Entry 9U5G (electron microscopy, 2.66 A resolution); this record covers chains A and B of the 6 polymer chains in the assembly.

# Chain A
Protein: Na(+)-translocating NADH-quinone reductase subunit A
Organism: Vibrio cholerae O395
Notes: EC 7.2.1.1
UniProtKB: A5F5X1 (NQRA_VIBC3); residues 1-446 here = UniProt positions 1-446
Amino-acid sequence (446 residues; each row starts with the number of its first residue):
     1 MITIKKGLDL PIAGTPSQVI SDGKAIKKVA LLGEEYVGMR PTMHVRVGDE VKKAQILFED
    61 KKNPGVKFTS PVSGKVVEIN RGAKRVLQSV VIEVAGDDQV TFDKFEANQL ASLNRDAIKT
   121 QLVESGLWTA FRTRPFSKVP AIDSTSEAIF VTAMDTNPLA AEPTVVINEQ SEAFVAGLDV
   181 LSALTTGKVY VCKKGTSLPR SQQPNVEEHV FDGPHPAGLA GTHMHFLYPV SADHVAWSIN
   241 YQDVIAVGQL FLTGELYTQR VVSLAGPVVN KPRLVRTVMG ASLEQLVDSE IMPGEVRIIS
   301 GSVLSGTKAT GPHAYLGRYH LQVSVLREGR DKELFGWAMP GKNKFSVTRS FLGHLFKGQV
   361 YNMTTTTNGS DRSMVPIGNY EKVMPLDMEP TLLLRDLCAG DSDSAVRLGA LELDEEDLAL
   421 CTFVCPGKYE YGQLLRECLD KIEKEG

# Chain B
Protein: Na(+)-translocating NADH-quinone reductase subunit B
Organism: Vibrio cholerae O395
Notes: EC 7.2.1.1
UniProtKB: A5F5X0 (NQRB_VIBC3); residues 1-415 here = UniProt positions 1-415
Amino-acid sequence (415 residues; numbered 1 to 415; the number before each row is that of its first residue):
     1 MGLKKFLEDI EHHFEPGGKH EKWFALYEAA ATLFYTPGLV TKRSSHVRDS VDLKRIMIMV
    61 WLAVFPAMFW GMYNAGGQAI AALNHLYSGD QLAAIVAGNW HYWLTEMLGG TMSSDAGWGS
   121 KMLLGATYFL PIYATVFIVG GFWEVLFCMV RKHEVNEGFF VTSILFALIV PPTLPLWQAA
   181 LGITFGVVVA KEVFGGTGRN FLNPALAGRA FLFFAYPAQI SGDLVWTAAD GYSGATALSQ
   241 WAQGGAGALI NNATGQTITW MDAFIGNIPG SIGEVSTLAL MIGAAFIVYM GIASWRIIGG
   301 VMIGMILLST LFNVIGSDTN AMFNMPWHWH LVLGGFAFGM FFMATDPVSA SFTNSGKWAY
   361 GILIGVMCVL IRVVNPAYPE GMMLAILFAN LFAPLFDHVV VERNIKRRLA RYGKQ
Not modelled in the structure: 1-26, 414-415
Residues lining bound ligands:
  - FMN (flavin mononucleotide): I169, L206, R209, F213, W226, A235, T236, A237, L238, S239, G270, S271, E274, G334, G335, F338, G339, M343, P379, E380, G381, M382, M383, L384
  - riboflavin (RBF): I56, M57, V60, G158, V161, T162, L165, K191, G196, T197, G198, N200, N203, P204, A205, I292, F342, M343, T345, D346, P347, V348, S349
Curated features (UniProtKB/Swiss-Prot):
  - modified residue: T236 (FMN phosphoryl threonine)
  - mutagenesis: F185 (F185A: Decreases riboflavin content), W226 (W226L: Decreases riboflavin content)

# Interface between chain A and chain B
Pairs across the interface (122; chain A residue first):
  H225(A) with Y412(B)
  Y228(A) with R411(B)
  P229(A) with R411(B), hydrogen bond (backbone-side chain); Y412(B), hydrophobic
  H234(A) with R411(B)
  R297(A) with V40(B); T41(B), hydrogen bond (side chain-backbone); H46(B), hydrogen bond
  I299(A) with H46(B)
  V303(A) with S44(B); S45(B); H46(B), hydrogen bond (backbone-backbone)
  L304(A) with S44(B); S45(B), hydrogen bond (backbone-side chain)
  G306(A) with H46(B), hydrogen bond (backbone-side chain)
  K308(A) with H46(B)
  L326(A) with V47(B), hydrophobic
  E328(A) with V40(B)
  G329(A) with L39(B); V40(B)
  R330(A) with G38(B); V40(B)
  D331(A) with G38(B)
  K332(A) with T36(B); P37(B), hydrogen bond (side chain-backbone)
  E333(A) with Y35(B); T36(B), hydrogen bond (backbone-backbone)
  L334(A) with F34(B), hydrophobic; Y35(B), hydrophobic
  F335(A) with F34(B), hydrogen bond (backbone-backbone)
  G336(A) with T36(B)
  W337(A) with L33(B), hydrogen bond (side chain-backbone); F34(B), hydrogen bond (side chain-backbone); T36(B); K54(B); R55(B), hydrogen bond (backbone-side chain); I58(B), hydrophobic
  A338(A) with R55(B)
  M339(A) with R55(B), hydrogen bond (backbone-side chain)
  P340(A) with R55(B)
  K344(A) with S50(B)
  F345(A) with D49(B); S50(B), hydrogen bond (backbone-side chain)
  S346(A) with D49(B), hydrogen bond; V51(B)
  V347(A) with D49(B), hydrogen bond (backbone-side chain)
  T348(A) with M290(B)
  R349(A) with Y289(B), hydrogen bond (side chain-backbone); M290(B), hydrogen bond (backbone-backbone)
  S350(A) with R55(B), hydrogen bond (backbone-side chain); M59(B); M290(B)
  F351(A) with S50(B); V51(B); R55(B)
  H354(A) with Y289(B), hydrogen bond
  L355(A) with Y289(B)
  T364(A) with H46(B); V47(B)
  T365(A) with V40(B); T41(B), hydrogen bond (backbone-backbone); H46(B)
  T366(A) with L39(B); T41(B)
  T367(A) with L39(B), hydrogen bond (backbone-backbone); V40(B); T41(B)
  N368(A) with R48(B); D49(B); S50(B); V51(B); D52(B)
  G369(A) with P37(B); D52(B)
  S370(A) with P37(B)
  R372(A) with L53(B); E154(B), salt bridge; N156(B)
  S373(A) with T197(B), hydrogen bond (side chain-backbone); R199(B)
  V375(A) with L53(B), hydrophobic; P347(B), hydrophobic
  P376(A) with P347(B); F352(B), hydrophobic
  I377(A) with I56(B), hydrophobic; G291(B)
  D387(A) with N404(B), hydrogen bond; R407(B), salt bridge; R408(B), hydrogen bond (backbone-side chain); Y412(B)
  M388(A) with R408(B)
  E389(A) with T353(B); V400(B)
  T391(A) with F352(B)
  L392(A) with F352(B), hydrophobic; T353(B); V401(B), hydrophobic
  R395(A) with G198(B), hydrogen bond (side chain-backbone); F352(B)
  R407(A) with E402(B), salt bridge; I405(B); R408(B), hydrogen bond (backbone-side chain)
  L408(A) with R408(B), hydrogen bond (backbone-side chain)
  G409(A) with R408(B)
  E412(A) with R408(B), salt bridge; Y412(B), hydrogen bond
  A419(A) with S45(B), hydrogen bond (backbone-side chain)
  T422(A) with S45(B); R48(B)
  F423(A) with S45(B); V47(B); R48(B); D49(B), hydrogen bond (backbone-backbone)
  P426(A) with D52(B); L53(B)
  K428(A) with R48(B); D49(B), hydrogen bond (side chain-backbone); V51(B), hydrogen bond (side chain-backbone)
  E430(A) with R43(B), salt bridge; S44(B); R48(B), salt bridge
  Q433(A) with R43(B)
Also at the interface, not in a pair above, chain A (73 interface residues in all): S302, S305, T307, M363, M374, N379, E381, V424, Y429, G432
Also at the interface, not in a pair above, chain B (51 interface residues in all): K42, V155, E157, I292, V348, N354

# Summary
The interface between chain A and chain B involves 73 residues on one side and 51 on the other; the contacts
include 33 hydrogen bonds and 6 salt bridges. Among the polar pairs are R372(A)-E154(B), D387(A)-R407(B) and
R407(A)-E402(B).
Chain A is Na(+)-translocating NADH-quinone reductase subunit A and chain B is Na(+)-translocating
NADH-quinone reductase subunit B, both from Vibrio cholerae O395; the structure, Cryo-EM structure of
Na+-translocating NADH-ubiquinone oxidoreductase NqrC-T225Y mutant from Vibrio cholerae, was determined by
electron microscopy together with 9UD3, 9UD4, 9UD5, 9UD6, 9UD8, 9UD9 and 4 further entries from the same
study.
